PDB entry 3GW9 | X-ray diffraction, 1.87 A resolution | chain A

Chain A:
Name: Sterol 14ALPHA-demethylase
Source organism: Trypanosoma brucei
Notes: EC 1.14.13.70
UniProtKB: Q385E8 (Q385E8_9TRYP); residue numbers follow UniProt; this construct covers 28-477
Amino-acid sequence (450 residues; numbered 28 to 477; the number before each row is that of its first residue):
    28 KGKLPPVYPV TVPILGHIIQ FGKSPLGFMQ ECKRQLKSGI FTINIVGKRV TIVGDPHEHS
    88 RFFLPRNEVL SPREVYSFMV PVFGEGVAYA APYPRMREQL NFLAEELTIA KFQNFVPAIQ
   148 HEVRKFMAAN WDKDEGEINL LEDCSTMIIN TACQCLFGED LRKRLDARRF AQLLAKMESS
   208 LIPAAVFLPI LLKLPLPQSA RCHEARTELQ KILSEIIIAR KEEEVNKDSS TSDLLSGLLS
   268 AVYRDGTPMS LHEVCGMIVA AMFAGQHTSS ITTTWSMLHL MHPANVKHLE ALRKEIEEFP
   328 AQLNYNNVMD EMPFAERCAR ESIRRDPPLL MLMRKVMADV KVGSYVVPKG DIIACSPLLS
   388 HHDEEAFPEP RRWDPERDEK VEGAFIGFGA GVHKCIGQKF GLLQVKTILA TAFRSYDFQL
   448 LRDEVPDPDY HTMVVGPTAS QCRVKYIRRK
Construct notes: engineered mutation Lys28 (Arg in Q385E8), Gly29 (Pro in Q385E8), Lys30 (Thr in Q385E8), Leu31 (Asp in Q385E8)
Ion coordination: heme Fe: Cys422 (together with VNI)
Ligand contacts:
  - heme (HEM): Tyr116, Arg124, Leu127, Leu130, Leu134, Ala288, Ala291, Gly292, Thr295, Ser296, Thr299, Ile350, Pro355, Leu356, Leu359, Arg361, Ile413, Gly414, Phe415, Gly416, Val419, His420, Lys421, Cys422, Ile423, Gly424, Phe427, Gly428
  - VNI (N-[(1R)-1-(2,4-dichlorophenyl)-2-(1H-imidazol-1-yl)ethyl]-4-(5-phenyl-1,3,4-oxadiazol-2-yl)benzamide): Phe48, Tyr103, Phe105, Met106, Phe110, Tyr116, Leu127, Pro210, Val213, Phe214, Ala287, Phe290, Ala291, Thr295, Leu356, Met358, Met360, Cys422, Met460, Val461
Reported in the primary citation:
  - conformationally variable residues (helix shift, side-chain flip): Pro32 to Ser65, Glu95 to Val114, Gly185 to Ala232, Ala288 to Gly292, His458
  - binding site for VNI: Tyr103, Phe105, Phe214, Ala287, Ala291, Thr295, Leu356, Met358, Val461
  - heme coordination: Cys422
  - specificity-determining residues: Val461 (proposed by the authors, not directly observed)
  - catalytic residues: Thr295 (proposed by the authors, not directly observed)

In short:
Bound to chain A: heme and compound VNI. The paper reports the catalytic residue Thr295; a binding site for
VNI at Tyr103, Phe105 and Phe214 among others.
Chain A is Sterol 14ALPHA-demethylase (Trypanosoma brucei); the structure, Crystal structure of sterol
14-alpha demethylase (CYP51) from Trypanosoma brucei bound to an inhibitor
N-(1-(2,4-dichlorophenyl)-2-(1H-imidazol-1-yl)ethyl)-4-(5-phenyl-1,3,4-oxaziazol-2-yl)benzamide, was
determined by X-ray diffraction together with 3G1Q from the same study.
